PDB entry 6PO2 | electron microscopy, 3.60 A resolution | chains A and D of the 11 polymer chains in the assembly

== Chain A ==
Name: RNA-directed RNA polymerase
Source organism: Bluetongue virus 1
Notes: EC 2.7.7.48
Reference sequence: W0G557 (W0G557_9REOV); residue numbers follow UniProt; this construct covers 1-1302
Chain sequence (1302 residues; each row starts with the number of its first residue):
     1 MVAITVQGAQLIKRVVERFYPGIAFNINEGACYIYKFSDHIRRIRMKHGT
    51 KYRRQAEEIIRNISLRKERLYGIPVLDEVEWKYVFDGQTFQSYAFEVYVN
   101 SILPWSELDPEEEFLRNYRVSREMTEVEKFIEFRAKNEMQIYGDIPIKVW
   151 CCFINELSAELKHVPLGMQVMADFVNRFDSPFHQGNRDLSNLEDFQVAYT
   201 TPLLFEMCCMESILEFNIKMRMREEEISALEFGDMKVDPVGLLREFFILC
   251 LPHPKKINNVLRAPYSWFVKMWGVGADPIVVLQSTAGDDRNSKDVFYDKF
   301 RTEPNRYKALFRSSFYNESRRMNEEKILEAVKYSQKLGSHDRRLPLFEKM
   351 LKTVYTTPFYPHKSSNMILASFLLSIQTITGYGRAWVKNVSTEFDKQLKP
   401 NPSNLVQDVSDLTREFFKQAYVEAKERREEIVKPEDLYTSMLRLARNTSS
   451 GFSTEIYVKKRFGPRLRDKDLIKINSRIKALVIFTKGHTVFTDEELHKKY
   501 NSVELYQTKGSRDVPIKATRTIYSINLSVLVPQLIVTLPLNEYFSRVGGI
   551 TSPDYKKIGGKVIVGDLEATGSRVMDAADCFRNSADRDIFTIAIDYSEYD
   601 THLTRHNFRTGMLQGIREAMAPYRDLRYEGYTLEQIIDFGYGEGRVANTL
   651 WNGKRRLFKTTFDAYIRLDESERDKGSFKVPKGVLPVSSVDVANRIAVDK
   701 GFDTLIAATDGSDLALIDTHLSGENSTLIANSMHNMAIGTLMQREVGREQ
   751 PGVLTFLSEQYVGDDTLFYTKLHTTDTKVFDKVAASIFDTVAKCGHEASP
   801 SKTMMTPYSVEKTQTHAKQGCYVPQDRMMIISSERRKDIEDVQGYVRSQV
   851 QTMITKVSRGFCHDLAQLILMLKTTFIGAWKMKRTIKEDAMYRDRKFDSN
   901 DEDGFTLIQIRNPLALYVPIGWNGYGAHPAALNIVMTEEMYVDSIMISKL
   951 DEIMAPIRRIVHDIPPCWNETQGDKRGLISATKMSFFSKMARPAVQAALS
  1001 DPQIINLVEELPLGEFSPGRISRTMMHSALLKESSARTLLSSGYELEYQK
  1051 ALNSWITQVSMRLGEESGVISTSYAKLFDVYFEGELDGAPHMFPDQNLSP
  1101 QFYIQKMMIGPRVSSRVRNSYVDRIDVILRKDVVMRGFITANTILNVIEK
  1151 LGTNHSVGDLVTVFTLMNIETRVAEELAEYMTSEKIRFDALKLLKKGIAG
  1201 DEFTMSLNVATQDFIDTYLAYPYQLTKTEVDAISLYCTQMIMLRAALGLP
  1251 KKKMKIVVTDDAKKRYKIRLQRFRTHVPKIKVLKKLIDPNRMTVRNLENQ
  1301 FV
Unresolved in the structure: 1, 446-489, 972-984

== Chain D ==
Name: Inner core structural protein VP3
Source organism: Bluetongue virus 1
Reference sequence: Q1AE73 (Q1AE73_9REOV); residue numbers follow UniProt; this construct covers 1-901
Chain sequence (901 residues; numbered 1 to 901; the number before each row is that of its first residue):
     1 MAAQNEQRPERIKTTPYLEGDVLSSDSGPLLSVFALQEIMQKVRQVQADY
    51 MTATREVDFTVPDVQKILDDIKALAAEQVYKIVKVPSISFRHIVMQSRDR
   101 VLRVDTYYEEMSQVGDVITEDEPEKFYSTIIKKVRFIRGKGSFILHDIPT
   151 RDHRGMEVAEPEVLGVEFKNVLPVLTAEHRAMIQNALDGSIIENGNVATR
   201 DVDVFIGACSEPVYRIYNRLQGYIEAVQLQELRNSIGWLERLGHRKRITY
   251 SQEVLTDFRRQDTIWVLALQLPVNPQVVWDVPRSSIANLIMNIATCLPTG
   301 EYIAPNPRISSITLTQRITTTGPFAILTGSTPTAQQLNDVRKIYLALMFP
   351 GQIILDLKIDPGERMDPAVRMVAGVVGHLLFTAGGRFTNLTQNMARQLDI
   401 ALNDYLLYMYNTRVQVNYGPTGEPLDFQIGRNQYDCNVFRADFATGTGYN
   451 GWATIDVEYREPAPYVHAQRYIRYCGIDSRELINPTTYGIGMTYHCYNEM
   501 LRMLVAAGKDSEAAYFRSMLPFHMVRFARINQIINEDLHSVFSLPDDMFN
   551 ALLPDLIAGAHQNADPVVLDVSWISLWFAFNRSFEPTHRNEMLEVAPLIE
   601 SVYASELSVMKVDMRHLSLMQRRFPDVLIQARPSHFWKAVLNDSPEAVKA
   651 VMNLSHSHNFINIRDMMRWVMLPSLQPSLKLALEEEAWAAANDFEDLMLT
   701 DQVYMHRDMLPEPRLDDIERFRQEGFYYTNMLEAPPEIDRVVQYTYEIAR
   751 LQANMGQFRAALRRIMDDDDWVRFGGVLRTVRVKFYDARPPDDVLQGLPF
   801 SYDTNERGGLAYATIKYATETTIFYLIYNVEFSNTPDSLVLINPTYTMTK
   851 VFINKRIVERVRVGQILAVLNRRFVAYKGKMRIMDITQSLKMGTKLAAPT
   901 V
Unresolved in the structure: 1-25, 46-58

== Chain A / chain D interface ==
Residue-residue contacts (34; chain A residue first):
  Asp-943(A) / Leu-30(D)
  Met-946(A) / Leu-30(D)  hydrophobic
  Met-946(A) / Leu-31(D)
  Ile-947(A) / Ser-27(D)
  Leu-1063(A) / Val-33(D)  hydrophobic
  Lys-1076(A) / Leu-31(D)
  Lys-1076(A) / Ser-32(D)
  Lys-1076(A) / Val-33(D)  hydrogen bond (backbone-backbone)
  Leu-1077(A) / Ser-32(D)
  Leu-1077(A) / Phe-34(D)
  Phe-1078(A) / Ser-32(D)
  Asp-1079(A) / Leu-30(D)
  Asp-1079(A) / Leu-31(D)
  Asp-1079(A) / Ser-32(D)  hydrogen bond (side chain-backbone)
  Val-1080(A) / Pro-29(D)
  Val-1080(A) / Leu-30(D)  hydrogen bond (backbone-backbone)
  Tyr-1081(A) / Pro-29(D)  hydrophobic
  Phe-1082(A) / Gly-28(D)
  Tyr-1236(A) / Leu-30(D)
  Met-1240(A) / Leu-30(D)  hydrophobic
  Arg-1244(A) / Asp-26(D)
  Lys-1252(A) / Asp-26(D)
  Lys-1264(A) / Phe-34(D)  hydrogen bond (side chain-backbone)
  Lys-1264(A) / Glu-38(D)  salt bridge
  Arg-1265(A) / Arg-308(D)
  Met-1292(A) / Ile-318(D)
  Met-1292(A) / Thr-319(D)
  Arg-1295(A) / Ile-318(D)
  Arg-1295(A) / Thr-321(D)
  Asn-1296(A) / Ile-318(D)
  Asn-1299(A) / Ser-311(D)  hydrogen bond
  Asn-1299(A) / Thr-315(D)  hydrogen bond (side chain-backbone)
  Val-1302(A) / Arg-308(D)  hydrogen bond (backbone-side chain)
  Val-1302(A) / Ser-311(D)
Interface residues without a listed pair, chain A (28 interface residues in all): Leu-1249, Pro-1250, Lys-1267, Ile-1268, Gln-1271, Phe-1301
Interface residues without a listed pair, chain D (18 interface residues in all): Ala-35, Gln-316

== Summary ==
28 residues of chain A face 18 of chain D across their interface; the contacts include 7 hydrogen bonds and 1
salt bridge. Polar pairs include Lys-1264(A)/Glu-38(D), Asp-1079(A)/Ser-32(D) and Lys-1264(A)/Phe-34(D).
Here chain A is RNA-directed RNA polymerase and chain D is Inner core structural protein VP3, both from
Bluetongue virus 1. Entry 6PO2 (In situ structure of BTV RNA-dependent RNA polymerase in BTV core) was
determined by electron microscopy together with 6PNS from the same study.
